Entry 6GFB (X-ray diffraction, 2.08 A resolution); this record covers chains A and B.

Chain A (and B):
Name: Galectin-3-binding protein
Organism: Homo sapiens
Notes: chain B of this document is another copy of the same molecule, construct and numbering; everything in this record applies to it too
Reference sequence: Q08380 (LG3BP_HUMAN); residues 124-250 here = UniProt positions 124-250
Amino-acid sequence (166 residues; numbered 122 to 287; the number before each row is that of its first residue):
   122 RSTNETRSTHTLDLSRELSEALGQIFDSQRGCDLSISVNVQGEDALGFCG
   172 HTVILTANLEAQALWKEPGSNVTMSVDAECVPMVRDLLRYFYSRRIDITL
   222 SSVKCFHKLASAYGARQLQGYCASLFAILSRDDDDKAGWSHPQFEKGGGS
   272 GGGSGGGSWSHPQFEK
Disordered / not traced: 122-128, 248-287 (chain B: 122-128, 252-287)
Differences from the reference sequence: expression tag (122-123, 251-287)
Disulfide bonds: Cys153-Cys170, Cys201-Cys226
Ion coordination: Zn2+ near His131 (its only coordinating residue here)
From the paper describing this entry:
  - self-association interface (contacts with another copy of this molecule): Ala142

Interface between chain A and chain B:
Contacting residue pairs (79):
  Ser129(A) - Ile219(B)
  Ser129(A) - Thr220(B)
  Thr130(A) - Asp218(B)
  Thr130(A) - Ile219(B)
  Thr130(A) - Thr220(B)
  His131(A) - Ile217(B)
  His131(A) - Asp218(B)
  His131(A) - Ile219(B)  hydrogen bond (backbone-backbone)
  His131(A) - Tyr242(B)
  His131(A) - Leu246(B)
  His131(A) - Leu250(B)
  Thr132(A) - Arg216(B)
  Thr132(A) - Ile217(B)
  Thr132(A) - Asp218(B)  hydrogen bond
  Thr132(A) - Tyr242(B)  hydrogen bond (backbone-side chain)
  Leu133(A) - Tyr211(B)
  Leu133(A) - Arg215(B)
  Leu133(A) - Arg216(B)
  Leu133(A) - Ile217(B)  hydrogen bond (backbone-backbone)
  Leu133(A) - Leu239(B)  hydrophobic
  Leu133(A) - Tyr242(B)  hydrophobic
  Asp134(A) - Arg215(B)
  Asp134(A) - Arg216(B)  salt bridge
  Leu135(A) - Tyr211(B)
  Leu135(A) - Arg215(B)  hydrogen bond (backbone-backbone)
  Leu135(A) - Gln238(B)
  Ser136(A) - Ser140(B)
  Ser136(A) - Ser214(B)
  Ser136(A) - Arg215(B)
  Glu138(A) - Arg215(B)  salt bridge
  Leu139(A) - Leu139(B)  hydrophobic
  Leu139(A) - Ser140(B)
  Leu139(A) - Leu143(B)  hydrophobic
  Leu139(A) - Tyr213(B)
  Leu139(A) - Ser214(B)
  Leu139(A) - Arg215(B)
  Ser140(A) - Ser136(B)
  Ser140(A) - Leu139(B)
  Ala142(A) - Arg215(B)
  Leu143(A) - Leu139(B)  hydrophobic
  Ile146(A) - Val174(B)
  Ile146(A) - Ala178(B)  hydrophobic
  His172(A) - Val174(B)
  Val174(A) - Ile146(B)
  Val174(A) - His172(B)
  Val174(A) - Ile175(B)  hydrophobic
  Ile175(A) - Val174(B)  hydrophobic
  Ala178(A) - Ile146(B)  hydrophobic
  Tyr211(A) - Leu133(B)
  Tyr211(A) - Leu135(B)
  Tyr213(A) - Leu139(B)
  Ser214(A) - Ser136(B)
  Ser214(A) - Leu139(B)
  Arg215(A) - Leu133(B)
  Arg215(A) - Asp134(B)
  Arg215(A) - Leu135(B)  hydrogen bond (backbone-backbone)
  Arg215(A) - Ser136(B)
  Arg215(A) - Glu138(B)  salt bridge
  Arg215(A) - Leu139(B)
  Arg215(A) - Ala142(B)
  Arg216(A) - Thr132(B)
  Arg216(A) - Leu133(B)
  Arg216(A) - Asp134(B)  salt bridge
  Ile217(A) - His131(B)
  Ile217(A) - Thr132(B)
  Ile217(A) - Leu133(B)  hydrogen bond (backbone-backbone)
  Asp218(A) - Thr130(B)
  Asp218(A) - His131(B)
  Asp218(A) - Thr132(B)  hydrogen bond
  Ile219(A) - Thr130(B)
  Ile219(A) - His131(B)  hydrogen bond (backbone-backbone)
  Thr220(A) - Ser129(B)
  Thr220(A) - Thr130(B)
  Gln238(A) - Leu135(B)
  Leu239(A) - Leu133(B)  hydrophobic
  Tyr242(A) - His131(B)
  Tyr242(A) - Thr132(B)  hydrogen bond (side chain-backbone)
  Tyr242(A) - Leu133(B)
  Leu246(A) - His131(B)
Other interface residues (no listed pair), chain A (32 interface residues in all): Gly152
Other interface residues (no listed pair), chain B (33 interface residues in all): Gly152

In short:
Chain A and chain B form an interface of 32 and 33 residues respectively; the contacts include 10 hydrogen
bonds and 4 salt bridges. Among the polar pairs are Asp134(A)-Arg216(B), Glu138(A)-Arg215(B) and
Thr132(A)-Asp218(B). From the paper: a self-association interface involving Ala142(A).
Both chains are Galectin-3-binding protein (Homo sapiens). Entry 6GFB (Structure of the BTB/POZ domain of
human 90K) was determined by X-ray diffraction.
